7U06 - chains G and H of the 27 polymer chains in the assembly; structure by electron microscopy, 4.20 A resolution (low resolution: residue-level contacts below are approximate; hydrogen-bond / salt-bridge calls are withheld).

# Chain G
Protein: Trafficking protein particle complex subunit BET5
Organism: Saccharomyces cerevisiae
UniProtKB: Q03630 (BET5_YEAST); numbering as in UniProt (aligned over 1-159)
Sequence (159 residues; each row starts with the number of its first residue):
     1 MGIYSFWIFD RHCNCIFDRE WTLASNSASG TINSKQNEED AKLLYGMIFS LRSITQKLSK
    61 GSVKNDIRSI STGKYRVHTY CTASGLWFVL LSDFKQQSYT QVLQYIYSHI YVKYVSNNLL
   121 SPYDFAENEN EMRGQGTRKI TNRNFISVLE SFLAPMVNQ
Unresolved in the structure: 1

# Chain H
Protein: Trafficking protein particle complex subunit 23
Organism: Saccharomyces cerevisiae
UniProtKB: Q03784 (TRS23_YEAST); residue numbers follow UniProt; this construct covers 1-219
Sequence (219 residues; row label = number of the first residue in the row):
     1 MAIETILVIN KSGGLIYQRN FTNDEQKLNS NEYLILASTL HGVFAIASQL TPKALQLTQQ
    61 TNIENTIPYI PYVGMSSNRS DTRNGGGNNN KHTNNEKLGS FKGDDFFKEP FTNWNKSGLR
   121 QLCTDQFTMF IYQTLTGLKF VAISSSVMPQ RQPTIATTDK PDRPKSTSNL AIQIADNFLR
   181 KVYCLYSDYV MKDPSYSMEM PIRSNLFDEK VKKMVENLQ
Unresolved in the structure: 1, 77-97, 148-165

# How chain G and chain H interact
Contacting residue pairs (57):
  Tyr4(G) with Pro52(H); Ala54(H); Leu55(H)
  Thr22(G) with Ala54(H)
  Leu43(G) with Ile46(H); Gln49(H); Leu50(H)
  Leu44(G) with Leu50(H)
  Met47(G) with Ala47(H); Leu50(H)
  Ser50(G) with Val43(H)
  Leu51(G) with Val43(H); Leu119(H); Leu122(H)
  Ile54(G) with Leu36(H); Thr39(H)
  Thr55(G) with Thr124(H); Phe127(H)
  Lys57(G) with Glu32(H)
  Leu58(G) with Leu36(H); Phe127(H)
  Ser59(G) with Gln126(H)
  Lys60(G) with Glu25(H); Gln126(H)
  Asn65(G) with Thr124(H); Gln126(H); Phe127(H)
  Asp66(G) with Thr124(H); Asp125(H)
  Ile67(G) with Cys123(H)
  Arg68(G) with Cys123(H); Asp125(H)
  Ser69(G) with Leu122(H); Cys123(H)
  Ile70(G) with Leu119(H); Gln121(H)
  Ser71(G) with Leu119(H); Arg120(H); Gln121(H)
  Thr72(G) with Ser117(H); Gly118(H); Leu119(H); Arg120(H)
  Gly73(G) with Lys116(H); Gly118(H); Arg120(H)
  Lys74(G) with Lys116(H); Ser117(H)
  Tyr75(G) with Ala47(H); Leu50(H); Thr51(H); Pro52(H)
  Arg76(G) with Gln121(H); Ser168(H)
  Gln97(G) with Thr167(H); Ser168(H); Asn169(H)
Also at the interface, not in a pair above, chain G (29 interface residues in all): Val63, Lys64, Leu91
Also at the interface, not in a pair above, chain H (32 interface residues in all): Glu4, Leu28, Leu40, Asn115

# Overview
29 residues of chain G and 32 residues of chain H are in contact.
Here chain G is Trafficking protein particle complex subunit BET5 and chain H is Trafficking protein particle
complex subunit 23, both from Saccharomyces cerevisiae. Entry 7U06 (Structure of the yeast TRAPPII-Rab11/Ypt32
complex in the closed/open state (composite structure)) was determined by electron microscopy together with
7U05 from the same study.
